PDB entry 2FPT | X-ray diffraction, 2.40 A resolution | chain A

# Chain A
Name: Dihydroorotate dehydrogenase, mitochondrial
Organism: Homo sapiens
Notes: EC 1.3.3.1
UniProtKB: Q02127 (PYRD_HUMAN); residues 30-396 here correspond to UniProt positions 29-395 (UniProt number = residue number - 1)
Sequence (395 residues; numbered 2 to 396; the number before each row is that of its first residue):
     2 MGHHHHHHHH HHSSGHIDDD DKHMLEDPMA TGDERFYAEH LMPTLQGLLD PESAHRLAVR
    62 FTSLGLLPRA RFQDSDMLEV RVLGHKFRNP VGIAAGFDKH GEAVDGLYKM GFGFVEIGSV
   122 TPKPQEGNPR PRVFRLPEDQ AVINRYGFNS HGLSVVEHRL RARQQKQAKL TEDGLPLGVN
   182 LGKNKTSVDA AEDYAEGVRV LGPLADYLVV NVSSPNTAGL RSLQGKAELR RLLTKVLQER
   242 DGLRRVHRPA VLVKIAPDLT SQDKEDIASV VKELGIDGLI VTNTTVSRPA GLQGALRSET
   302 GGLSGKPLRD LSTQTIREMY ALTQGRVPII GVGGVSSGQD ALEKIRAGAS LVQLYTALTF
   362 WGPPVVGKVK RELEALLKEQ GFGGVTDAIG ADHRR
Disordered / not traced: 2-29, 70-72
Sequence notes: cloning artifact (2-3, 14-29); expression tag (4-13)
Curated features (UniProtKB/Swiss-Prot):
  - active site: S215 (Nucleophile)
  - binding site (FMN): A96 to K100, S120, N181, N212, K255, T283, G306, G335, Y356, T357
  - binding site (substrate): K100, N145 to F149, N212 to N217, N284, T285
Ligand contacts:
  - FMN (flavin mononucleotide): A95, A96, G97, K100, G119, S120, V134, V143, N145, Y147, F149, N181, N212, K255, T283, N284, T285, S305, G306, L309, V333, G334, G335, V336, L355, Y356, T357
  - ILB (2-({[3,5-difluoro-3'-(trifluoromethoxy)biphenyl-4-yl]amino}carbonyl)cyclopent-1-ene-1-carboxylic acid): M30, Y38, L42, M43, L46, Q47, P52, A55, H56, A59, F62, T63, L67, L68, F98, M111, V134, R136, V143, Y356, L359, T360, P364
  - orotic acid (ORO): K100, N145, R146, Y147, G148, F149, N150, N212, S215, P216, N217, N284, T285

# In short
Ligands of chain A: flavin mononucleotide, orotic acid and compound ILB. From UniProt: active-site residue
S215, 14 FMN-binding residues and 14 substrate-binding residues.
Chain A is Dihydroorotate dehydrogenase, mitochondrial (Homo sapiens); the structure, Dual Binding Mode of a
Novel Series of DHODH inhibitors, was determined by X-ray diffraction, deposited together with 2FPV, 2FPY,
2FQI and 2BXV.
